PDB entry 2NPS | X-ray diffraction, 2.50 A resolution | chains A and B of the 4 polymer chains in the assembly

# Chain A
Name: Vesicle-associated membrane protein 4
From: Mus musculus
Notes: fragment: VAMP4 SNARE Motif, residues 47-117
UniProtKB: O70480 (VAMP4_MOUSE); residues 48-118 here correspond to UniProt positions 47-117 (UniProt number = residue number - 1)
Sequence (74 residues; each row starts with the number of its first residue):
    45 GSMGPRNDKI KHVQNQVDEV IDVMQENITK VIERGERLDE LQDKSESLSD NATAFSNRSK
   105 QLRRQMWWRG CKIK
Unresolved in the structure: 45-49, 113-118
Construct notes: cloning artifact (45-47)
Swiss-Prot annotation at these positions:
  - site: Lys-88, Ser-89 (Microbial infection: Cleavage)

# Chain B
Name: Syntaxin 13
From: Rattus norvegicus
Notes: fragment: Syntaxin 13 SNARE Motif, residues 177-244
UniProtKB: O70319 (O70319_RAT); residues 184-251 here correspond to UniProt positions 177-244 (UniProt number = residue number - 7)
Sequence (71 residues; row label = number of the first residue in the row):
   181 GSMRETAIQQ LEADILDVNQ IFKDLAMMIH DQGDLIDSIE ANVESSEVHV ERASDQLQRA
   241 AYYQKKSRKK M
Unresolved in the structure: 249-251
Construct notes: cloning artifact (181-183)

# How chain A and chain B interact
Pairs across the interface (65; chain A residue first):
  Arg-50(A) / Arg-184(B)
  Ile-54(A) / Ala-187(B)  hydrophobic
  Ile-54(A) / Ile-188(B)  hydrophobic
  Val-57(A) / Leu-191(B)
  Gln-58(A) / Ala-187(B)
  Gln-58(A) / Gln-190(B)
  Gln-58(A) / Leu-191(B)  hydrogen bond (side chain-backbone)
  Gln-58(A) / Asp-194(B)  hydrogen bond
  Val-61(A) / Leu-191(B)  hydrophobic
  Val-61(A) / Asp-194(B)
  Val-61(A) / Val-198(B)  hydrophobic
  Asp-62(A) / Asp-194(B)
  Val-64(A) / Phe-202(B)  hydrophobic
  Ile-65(A) / Val-198(B)  hydrophobic
  Ile-65(A) / Ile-201(B)  hydrophobic
  Met-68(A) / Ile-201(B)  hydrophobic
  Met-68(A) / Phe-202(B)  hydrophobic
  Met-68(A) / Leu-205(B)  hydrophobic
  Asn-71(A) / Leu-205(B)
  Ile-72(A) / Leu-205(B)  hydrophobic
  Ile-72(A) / Met-208(B)  hydrophobic
  Val-75(A) / Leu-205(B)  hydrophobic
  Val-75(A) / Met-208(B)  hydrophobic
  Val-75(A) / Ile-209(B)  hydrophobic
  Val-75(A) / Gln-212(B)  hydrogen bond (backbone-side chain)
  Arg-78(A) / Ile-209(B)
  Arg-78(A) / Gln-212(B)  hydrogen bond
  Gly-79(A) / Gln-212(B)
  Gly-79(A) / Leu-215(B)
  Leu-82(A) / Gln-212(B)
  Leu-82(A) / Leu-215(B)  hydrophobic
  Leu-82(A) / Ile-216(B)  hydrophobic
  Leu-82(A) / Ile-219(B)  hydrophobic
  Asp-83(A) / Leu-215(B)
  Leu-85(A) / Ile-219(B)  hydrophobic
  Gln-86(A) / Leu-215(B)
  Gln-86(A) / Ser-218(B)
  Gln-86(A) / Ile-219(B)
  Gln-86(A) / Asn-222(B)
  Ser-89(A) / Ile-219(B)
  Ser-89(A) / Asn-222(B)  hydrogen bond
  Leu-92(A) / Ser-226(B)
  Ser-93(A) / Asn-222(B)
  Ser-93(A) / Ser-225(B)  hydrogen bond
  Ser-93(A) / Ser-226(B)  hydrogen bond (backbone-side chain)
  Ala-96(A) / Ser-226(B)
  Ala-96(A) / His-229(B)
  Thr-97(A) / His-229(B)
  Phe-99(A) / Ala-233(B)  hydrophobic
  Phe-99(A) / Leu-237(B)  hydrophobic
  Ser-100(A) / His-229(B)
  Ser-100(A) / Arg-232(B)
  Ser-100(A) / Ala-233(B)
  Ser-103(A) / Ala-233(B)
  Ser-103(A) / Gln-236(B)
  Ser-103(A) / Leu-237(B)
  Lys-104(A) / Gln-236(B)
  Leu-106(A) / Leu-237(B)  hydrophobic
  Leu-106(A) / Ala-240(B)  hydrophobic
  Arg-107(A) / Gln-236(B)  hydrogen bond
  Arg-107(A) / Ala-240(B)
  Arg-107(A) / Tyr-243(B)
  Met-110(A) / Ala-240(B)
  Met-110(A) / Tyr-243(B)
  Trp-111(A) / Tyr-243(B)
Interface residues without a listed pair, chain A (34 interface residues in all): Asn-51, Ile-76, Glu-90
Interface residues without a listed pair, chain B (34 interface residues in all): Met-183, Ile-195, Asp-197, Val-223, Val-230, Arg-239, Gln-244

# Summary
The chain A/chain B interface involves 34 residues from each chain; the contacts include 8 hydrogen bonds.
Polar contacts include Gln-58(A)/Leu-191(B), Gln-58(A)/Asp-194(B) and Val-75(A)/Gln-212(B).
Here chain A is Vesicle-associated membrane protein 4 (Mus musculus) and chain B is Syntaxin 13 (Rattus
norvegicus). Entry 2NPS (Crystal Structure of the Early Endosomal SNARE Complex) was determined by X-ray
diffraction.
